Entry 1VAM (X-ray diffraction, 2.75 A resolution); this record covers chains C and D of the 4 polymer chains in the assembly.

Chain C (and D):
Molecule: Concanavalin A
From: Canavalia ensiformis
Notes: chain D of this document is another copy of the same molecule, construct and numbering; everything in this record applies to it too
UniProt: P02866 (CONA_CANEN); residues 119-237 here correspond to UniProt positions 30-148 (UniProt number = residue number - 89)
Amino-acid sequence (237 residues; each row starts with the number of its first residue):
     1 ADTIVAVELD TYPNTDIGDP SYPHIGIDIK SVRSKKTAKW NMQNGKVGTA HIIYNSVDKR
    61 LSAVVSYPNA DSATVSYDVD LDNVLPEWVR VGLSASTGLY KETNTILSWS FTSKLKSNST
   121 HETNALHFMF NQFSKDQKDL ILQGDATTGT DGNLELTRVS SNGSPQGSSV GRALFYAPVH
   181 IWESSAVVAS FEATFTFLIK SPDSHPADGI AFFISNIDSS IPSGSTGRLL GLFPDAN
Differences from the reference sequence: conflict D151 (Glu62 in P02866), E155 (Arg66 in P02866)
Ion coordination: Mn2+: E8, D10, D19, H24; Ca2+: D10, Y12, N14, D19
Small-molecule neighbours: 4-nitrophenyl alpha-D-mannopyranoside (PNA): Y12, N14, G98, L99, Y100, A207, D208, T226, G227, R228

How chain C and chain D interact:
Residue-residue contacts (49; chain C residue first):
  W88(C) - D136(D)
  W88(C) - Q137(D)
  W88(C) - K138(D)
  W88(C) - D139(D)
  R90(C) - Y176(D)
  E122(C) - N131(D)
  E122(C) - Q132(D)  hydrogen bond
  T123(C) - M129(D)
  T123(C) - N131(D)  hydrogen bond (backbone-side chain)
  N124(C) - M129(D)
  N124(C) - F130(D)
  N124(C) - N131(D)  hydrogen bond (side chain-backbone)
  N124(C) - Q132(D)  hydrogen bond (side chain-backbone)
  A125(C) - H127(D)
  A125(C) - F128(D)
  A125(C) - M129(D)  hydrogen bond (backbone-backbone)
  L126(C) - H127(D)
  L126(C) - F175(D)  hydrophobic
  H127(C) - A125(D)
  H127(C) - L126(D)
  H127(C) - H127(D)  hydrogen bond (backbone-backbone)
  F128(C) - A125(D)
  M129(C) - N124(D)
  M129(C) - A125(D)  hydrogen bond (backbone-backbone)
  F130(C) - N124(D)
  N131(C) - H121(D)  hydrogen bond (side chain-backbone)
  N131(C) - E122(D)  hydrogen bond
  N131(C) - T123(D)
  N131(C) - N124(D)  hydrogen bond (backbone-side chain)
  Q132(C) - N124(D)  hydrogen bond (backbone-side chain)
  Q132(C) - E183(D)
  D136(C) - W88(D)  hydrogen bond (backbone-side chain)
  Q137(C) - W88(D)
  K138(C) - W88(D)
  K138(C) - P178(D)
  K138(C) - I217(D)
  D139(C) - W88(D)
  D139(C) - P178(D)
  F175(C) - L126(D)  hydrophobic
  Y176(C) - R90(D)
  Y176(C) - Y176(D)  hydrophobic
  Y176(C) - A177(D)  hydrophobic
  Y176(C) - P178(D)
  A177(C) - F175(D)  hydrophobic
  A177(C) - Y176(D)  hydrophobic
  A177(C) - A177(D)  hydrophobic
  P178(C) - D139(D)
  P178(C) - Y176(D)
  H180(C) - S134(D)
Interface residues without a listed pair, chain C (26 interface residues in all): S117, S119, H121, S134
Interface residues without a listed pair, chain D (27 interface residues in all): S117, H180

Summary:
26 residues of chain C face 27 of chain D across their interface, with 12 hydrogen bonds. Polar contacts
include E122(C)-Q132(D), T123(C)-N131(D) and N124(C)-N131(D). Ligands of chain C: 4-nitrophenyl
alpha-D-mannopyranoside. E8(C), D10(C), D19(C) and H24(C) form the Mn2+ site.
Both chains are Concanavalin A (Canavalia ensiformis). Entry 1VAM (Concanavalin A complex with
4'-nitrophenyl-alpha-D-mannopyranoside) was determined by X-ray diffraction (same publication as 1VAL).
